4J3Q - chains A and B; structure by X-ray diffraction, 2.90 A resolution.

[Chain A (and B)]
Protein: catechol oxidase
Source organism: Aspergillus oryzae
Notes: EC 1.10.3.1; chain B of this document is another copy of the same molecule, construct and numbering; everything in this record applies to it too
UniProtKB: Q2UNF9 (Q2UNF9_ASPOR); residues 45-383 here correspond to UniProt positions 70-408 (UniProt number = residue number + 25)
Sequence (339 residues; each row starts with the number of its first residue):
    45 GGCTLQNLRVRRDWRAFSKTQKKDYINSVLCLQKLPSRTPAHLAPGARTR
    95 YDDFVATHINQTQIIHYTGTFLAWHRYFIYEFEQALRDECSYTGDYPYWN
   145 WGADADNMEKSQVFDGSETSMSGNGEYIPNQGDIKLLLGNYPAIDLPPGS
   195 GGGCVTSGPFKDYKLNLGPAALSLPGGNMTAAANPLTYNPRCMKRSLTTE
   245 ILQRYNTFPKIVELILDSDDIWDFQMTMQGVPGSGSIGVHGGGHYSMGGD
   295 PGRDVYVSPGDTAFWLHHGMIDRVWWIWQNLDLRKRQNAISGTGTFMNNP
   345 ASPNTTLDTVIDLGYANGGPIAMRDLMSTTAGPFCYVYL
Not modelled in the structure: 45
Disulfide bonds: Cys47-Cys379, Cys75-Cys134, Cys198-Cys236
Covalent attachments: N-acetylglucosamine (NAG) linked to Asn104, Asn348
Bound ions: Cu ion site 1: His102, His110, His119; Cu ion site 2: His284, His288, His312

[Interface between chain A and chain B]
Pairs across the interface - 30 pairs, chain A then chain B:
  Gln107(A) with Gln107(B)
  Leu181(A) with Asn342(B); Ala345(B)
  Gly183(A) with Met341(B); Asn342(B), hydrogen bond (backbone-side chain)
  Asn184(A) with Trp266(B); Met341(B)
  Tyr185(A) with Tyr185(B), hydrogen bond
  Ala215(A) with Ala345(B)
  Met223(A) with Ser346(B); Pro347(B)
  Trp266(A) with Asn184(B)
  Tyr300(A) with Pro344(B)
  Phe340(A) with Asn343(B); Pro344(B), hydrophobic
  Met341(A) with Gly183(B); Asn184(B); Asn343(B)
  Asn342(A) with Leu181(B); Gly183(B), hydrogen bond (side chain-backbone); Asn184(B)
  Asn343(A) with Phe340(B); Met341(B); Asn343(B)
  Pro344(A) with Tyr300(B); Phe340(B), hydrophobic
  Ala345(A) with Leu181(B); Ala215(B)
  Ser346(A) with Met223(B)
  Pro347(A) with Met223(B)
Also at the interface, not in a pair above, chain A (19 interface residues in all): Leu182, Ala225
Also at the interface, not in a pair above, chain B (19 interface residues in all): Thr106, Ala225

[In short]
Chain A and chain B each contribute 19 residues to their interface; the contacts include 3 hydrogen bonds.
Polar pairs include Gly183(A)-Asn342(B) and Tyr185(A)-Tyr185(B). Covalently linked N-acetylglucosamine: at
Asn104(A) and Asn348(A). His102(A), His110(A) and His119(A) form the Cu ion site 1.
Both chains are catechol oxidase (Aspergillus oryzae). Entry 4J3Q (Crystal structure of truncated catechol
oxidase from Aspergillus oryzae) was determined by X-ray diffraction (same publication as 4J3P and 4J3R).
